Entry 5W1S (X-ray diffraction, 3.81 A resolution); this record covers chains A and F of the 7 polymer chains in the assembly.

[Chain A]
Name: DNA-directed RNA polymerase subunit alpha
Organism: Escherichia coli (strain K12)
Notes: EC 2.7.7.6
Reference sequence: P0A7Z4 (RPOA_ECOLI); residues 1-329 here = UniProt positions 1-329
Amino-acid sequence (329 residues; row label = number of the first residue in the row):
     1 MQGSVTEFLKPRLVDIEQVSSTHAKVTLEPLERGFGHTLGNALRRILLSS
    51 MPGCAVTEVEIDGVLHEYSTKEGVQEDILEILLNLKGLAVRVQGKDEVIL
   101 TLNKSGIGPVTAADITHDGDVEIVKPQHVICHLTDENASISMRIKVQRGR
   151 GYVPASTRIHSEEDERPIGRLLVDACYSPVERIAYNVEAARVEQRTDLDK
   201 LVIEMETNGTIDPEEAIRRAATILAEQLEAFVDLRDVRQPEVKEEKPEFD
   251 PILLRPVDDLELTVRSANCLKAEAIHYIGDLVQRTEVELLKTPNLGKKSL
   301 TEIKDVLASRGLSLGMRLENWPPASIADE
Unresolved in the structure: 1-6, 326-329
Curated features (UniProtKB/Swiss-Prot):
  - region: Glu162 to Glu165 (Required for interaction with Crp at class II promoters)
  - modified residue: Arg265 (ADP-ribosylarginine), Lys297 (N6-acetyllysine), Lys298 (N6-acetyllysine)
  - mutagenesis: Arg45 (R45C: In rpoA112; temperature-sensitive, blocks RNA polymerase assembly), Glu162 to Glu165 (5-fold decrease in CRP-class II promoter-dependent transcription), Glu165 (E165K: 5-fold decrease in CRP-class II promoter-dependent transcription), Arg191 (R191C: In rpoA101; temperature-sensitive)

[Chain F]
Name: RNA polymerase sigma factor RpoD
Organism: Escherichia coli (strain K12)
Reference sequence: P00579 (RPOD_ECOLI); residues 1-613 here = UniProt positions 1-613
Amino-acid sequence (613 residues; each row starts with the number of its first residue):
     1 MEQNPQSQLKLLVTRGKEQGYLTYAEVNDHLPEDIVDSDQIEDIIQMIND
    51 MGIQVMEEAPDADDLMLAENTADEDAAEAAAQVLSSVESEIGRTTDPVRM
   101 YMREMGTVELLTREGEIDIAKRIEDGINQVQCSVAEYPEAITYLLEQYDR
   151 VEAEEARLSDLITGFVDPNAEEDLAPTATHVGSELSQEDLDDDEDEDEED
   201 GDDDSADDDNSIDPELAREKFAELRAQYVVTRDTIKAKGRSHATAQEEIL
   251 KLSEVFKQFRLVPKQFDYLVNSMRVMMDRVRTQERLIMKLCVEQCKMPKK
   301 NFITLFTGNETSDTWFNAAIAMNKPWSEKLHDVSEEVHRALQKLQQIEEE
   351 TGLTIEQVKDINRRMSIGEAKARRAKKEMVEANLRLVISIAKKYTNRGLQ
   401 FLDLIQEGNIGLMKAVDKFEYRRGYKFSTYATWWIRQAITRSIADQARTI
   451 RIPVHMIETINKLNRISRQMLQEMGREPTPEELAERMLMPEDKIRKVLKI
   501 AKEPISMETPIGDDEDSHLGDFIEDTTLELPLDSATTESLRAATHDVLAG
   551 LTAREAKVLRMRFGIDMNTDYTLEEVGKQFDVTRERIRQIEAKALRKLRH
   601 PSRSEVLRSFLDD
Unresolved in the structure: 1-93, 168-212, 237-242, 613
Curated features (UniProtKB/Swiss-Prot):
  - DNA-binding region: Leu573 to Ala592 (H-T-H motif)
  - region: Arg584 to Arg599 (Interaction with anti-sigma factors)
  - motif: Asp403 to Gln406 (Interaction with polymerase core subunit RpoC)
  - site: Arg562 (Interaction with anti-sigma factors)
  - mutagenesis: Ala553 (A553D: Disrupts the interaction with Escherichia phage lambda antitermination protein Q), Arg596 (R596D/E: 2-fold reduction in activation of class II Crp-dependent promoters)

[How chain A and chain F interact]
Pairs across the interface (15):
  Glu248(A) with Ser602(F)
  Phe249(A) with Pro601(F)
  Asp250(A) with Pro601(F); Ser604(F), hydrogen bond; Glu605(F); Arg608(F), salt bridge
  Pro251(A) with Glu605(F)
  Val282(A) with His600(F)
  Arg310(A) with Arg608(F), hydrogen bond (backbone-side chain)
  Gly311(A) with Arg599(F); Arg608(F)
  Leu312(A) with His600(F); Arg608(F)
  Ser313(A) with His600(F)
  Met316(A) with His600(F), hydrogen bond
Also at the interface, not in a pair above, chain A (12 interface residues in all): Pro247, Ile252

[Overview]
12 residues of chain A face 7 of chain F across their interface, with 3 hydrogen bonds and 1 salt bridge.
Polar contacts include Asp250(A)-Arg608(F), Asp250(A)-Ser604(F) and Arg310(A)-Arg608(F). Curated annotation
(UniProt) lists 6 mutagenesis sites on chain A; 2 mutagenesis sites on chain F.
Chain A is DNA-directed RNA polymerase subunit alpha and chain F is RNA polymerase sigma factor RpoD, both
from Escherichia coli (strain K12); the structure, X-ray crystal structure of Escherichia coli RNA polymerase
and TraR complex, was determined by X-ray diffraction together with 5VSW and 5W1T from the same study.
